PDB entry 3FYC | X-ray diffraction, 2.15 A resolution | chain A

[Chain A]
Protein: Probable dimethyladenosine transferase
From: Methanocaldococcus jannaschii
Notes: EC 2.1.1.-
Reference sequence: Q58435 (KSGA_METJA); residues 10-272 here = UniProt positions 10-272
Chain sequence (265 residues; each row starts with the number of its first residue):
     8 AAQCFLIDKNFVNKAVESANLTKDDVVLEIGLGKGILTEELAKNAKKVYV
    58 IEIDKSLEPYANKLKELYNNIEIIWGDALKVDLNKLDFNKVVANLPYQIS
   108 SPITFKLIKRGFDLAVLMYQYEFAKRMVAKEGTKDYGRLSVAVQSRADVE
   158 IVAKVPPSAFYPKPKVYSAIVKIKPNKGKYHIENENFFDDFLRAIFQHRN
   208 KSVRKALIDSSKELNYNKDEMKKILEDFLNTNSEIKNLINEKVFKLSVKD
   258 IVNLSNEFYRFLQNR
Sequence notes: expression tag (8-9)
Swiss-Prot annotation at these positions:
  - binding site (S-adenosyl-L-methionine): Leu-13, Gly-38, Glu-59, Asp-84, Asn-101

[In short]
Curated annotation (UniProt) lists 5 S-adenosyl-L-methionine-binding residues.
Chain A is Probable dimethyladenosine transferase (Methanocaldococcus jannaschii); the structure, Crystal
Structure of Dim1 from the thermophilic archeon, Methanocaldococcus jannaschi, was determined by X-ray
diffraction, deposited together with 3FYD.
